Entry 5AJA (X-ray diffraction, 2.65 A resolution); this record covers chains A and C of the 3 polymer chains in the assembly.

Chain A:
Molecule: Protein vprbp
From: Homo sapiens
Notes: EC 2.7.11.1; fragment: wd40-repeat domain, residues 1058-1396
Reference sequence: Q9Y4B6 (VPRBP_HUMAN); residue numbers follow UniProt; this construct covers 1058-1396
Chain sequence (361 residues; each row starts with the number of its first residue):
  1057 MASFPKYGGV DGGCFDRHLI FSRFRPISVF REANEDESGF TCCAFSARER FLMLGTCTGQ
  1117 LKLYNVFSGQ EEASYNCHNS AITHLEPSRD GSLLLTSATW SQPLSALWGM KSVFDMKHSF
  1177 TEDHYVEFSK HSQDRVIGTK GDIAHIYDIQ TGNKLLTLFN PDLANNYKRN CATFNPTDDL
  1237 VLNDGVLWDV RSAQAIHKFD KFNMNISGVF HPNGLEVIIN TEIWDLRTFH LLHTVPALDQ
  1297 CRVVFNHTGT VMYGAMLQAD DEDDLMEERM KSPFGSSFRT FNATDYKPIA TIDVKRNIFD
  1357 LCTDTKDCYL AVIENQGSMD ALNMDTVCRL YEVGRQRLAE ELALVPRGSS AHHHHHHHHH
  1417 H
Unresolved in the structure: 1057-1074, 1316-1326, 1393-1417
Differences from the reference sequence: expression tag (1057, 1397-1417)
Swiss-Prot annotation at these positions:
  - motif: Val1242 to Ala1249 (DWD box 1), Glu1278 to Phe1285 (DWD box 2)
  - modified residue: Ser1328 (Phosphoserine)
  - mutagenesis: Arg1247 (R1247A: Loss of interaction with DDB1, no effect on interaction with TET3; when associated with A-1283), Arg1283 (R1283A: Loss of interaction with DDB1, no effect on interaction with TET3; when associated with A-1247)

Chain C:
Molecule: Sam domain and hd domain-containing protein
From: Mandrillus sphinx
Notes: fragment: n-terminal domain, unp 1-114
Reference sequence: H6WEA4 (H6WEA4_MANSP); residue numbers follow UniProt; this construct covers 1-114
Chain sequence (117 residues; each row starts with the number of its first residue; numbers below 1 keep their minus sign (Gly-2 is residue -2)):
    -2 GPGMQQADSD QPSKRPRFDD SPRTPSSTPS AEADCSPGVE LHPDYKTWGP EQVCFFLRRG
    58 GFGEPALLKN IRENKITGAL LPCLDESHFE NLGVSSLGER KKLLSYIQRS GQIHVDT
Unresolved in the structure: -2 to 0, 23-33, 89-92, 110-114
Differences from the reference sequence: expression tag (-2 to 0)
What the authors report for this chain:
  - specificity-determining residues: Phe15

Interface between chain A and chain C:
Contacting residue pairs (21; chain A residue first):
  Asn1090(A) - Arg12(C)
  Asn1090(A) - Arg14(C)  hydrogen bond (backbone-side chain)
  Glu1091(A) - Arg12(C)  salt bridge
  Glu1091(A) - Arg14(C)
  Asp1092(A) - Arg14(C)  salt bridge
  Asp1092(A) - Phe15(C)  hydrogen bond (side chain-backbone)
  Thr1114(A) - Gln8(C)  hydrogen bond (backbone-side chain)
  Gly1115(A) - Gln8(C)
  Gln1116(A) - Gln8(C)
  Gln1116(A) - Arg12(C)
  Asn1132(A) - Gln2(C)
  Asn1132(A) - Ser6(C)
  Asn1132(A) - Asp7(C)  hydrogen bond
  Asn1132(A) - Gln8(C)
  Cys1133(A) - Ser6(C)
  His1134(A) - Gln8(C)
  Asn1135(A) - Asp5(C)  hydrogen bond (side chain-backbone)
  Asn1135(A) - Ser6(C)
  Val1169(A) - Met1(C)  hydrophobic
  Asp1171(A) - Met1(C)
  Met1172(A) - Gln3(C)
Interface residues without a listed pair, chain A (15 interface residues in all): Ala1089, Phe1170
Interface residues without a listed pair, chain C (11 interface residues in all): Pro13
From the paper, about this interface:
  - interface residues, chain A: Glu1091(A), Asp1092(A)
  - interface residues, chain C: Asp5(C), Asp7(C), Gln8(C), Arg12(C), Arg14(C)

Summary:
Chain A and chain C form an interface of 15 and 11 residues respectively, with 5 hydrogen bonds and 2 salt
bridges. Polar pairs include Glu1091(A)-Arg12(C), Asp1092(A)-Arg14(C) and Asn1090(A)-Arg14(C). UniProt lists 2
mutagenesis sites on chain A. From the paper: interface residues Glu1091(A), Asp1092(A) and Asp5(C) among
others; the specificity determinant Phe15(C).
Here chain A is Protein vprbp (Homo sapiens) and chain C is Sam domain and hd domain-containing protein
(Mandrillus sphinx). Entry 5AJA (Crystal structure of mandrill SAMHD1 (amino acid residues 1-114) bound to Vpx
isolated from mandrill and ...) was determined by X-ray diffraction.
